7NM1 - chains A and P; structure by X-ray diffraction, 1.40 A resolution.

== Chain A ==
Name: 14-3-3 protein sigma
From: Homo sapiens
UniProtKB: P31947 (1433S_HUMAN); residue numbers follow UniProt; this construct covers 1-248
Chain sequence (253 residues; row label = number of the first residue in the row; numbers below 1 keep their minus sign (Gly-4 is residue -4)):
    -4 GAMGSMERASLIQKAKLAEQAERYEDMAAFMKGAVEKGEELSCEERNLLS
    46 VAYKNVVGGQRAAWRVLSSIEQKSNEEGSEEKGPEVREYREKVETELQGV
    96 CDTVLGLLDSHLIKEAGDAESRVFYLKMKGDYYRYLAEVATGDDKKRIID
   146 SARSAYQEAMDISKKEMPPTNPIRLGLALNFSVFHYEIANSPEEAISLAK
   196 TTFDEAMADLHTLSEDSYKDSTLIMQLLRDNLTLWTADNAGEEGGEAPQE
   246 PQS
Disordered / not traced: -4 to -3, 72-77, 232-248
Glycans and other covalent adducts: 4-(4-pyrrolidin-1-ylpiperidin-1-yl)sulfonylbenzaldehyde (UHN) linked to Lys122
Modified / non-standard residues: Cys38 (S-hydroxycysteine; CSO)
Sequence notes: expression tag (-4 to 0)
Ion coordination: Ca2+ near Glu2 (its only coordinating residue here)
Ligand contacts: UHN (4-(4-pyrrolidin-1-ylpiperidin-1-yl)sulfonylbenzaldehyde): Asn42, Phe119, Pro167, Ile168, Gly171, Leu218, Ile219
What the authors report for this chain:
  - binding site for UHN: Lys122

== Chain P ==
Name: Transcription factor p65
UniProtKB: Q04206 (TF65_HUMAN); residues 39-51 here = UniProt positions 39-51
Chain sequence (13 residues; numbered 39 to 51; the number before each row is that of its first residue):
    39 EGRSAGSIPGRRS
Disordered / not traced: 39-42
Modified / non-standard residues: Ser45 (phosphoserine; SEP)
Sequence notes: conflict Arg49 (Glu in Q04206)
Ligand contacts: UHN (4-(4-pyrrolidin-1-ylpiperidin-1-yl)sulfonylbenzaldehyde): Ile46, Arg50, Ser51

== How chain A and chain P interact ==
Contacting residue pairs (29; chain A residue first):
  Glu14(A) with Arg50(P); Ser51(P), hydrogen bond
  Val46(A) with Gly48(P); Arg49(P); Arg50(P); Ser51(P)
  Lys49(A) with Pro47(P); Gly48(P); Arg49(P)
  Asn50(A) with Arg49(P), hydrogen bond (side chain-backbone)
  Gly53(A) with Arg49(P)
  Arg56(A) with Ser45(P)
  Lys122(A) with Ile46(P)
  Arg129(A) with Ser45(P)
  Tyr130(A) with Ser45(P)
  Gly171(A) with Ile46(P)
  Leu174(A) with Gly44(P); Ser45(P); Ile46(P)
  Asn175(A) with Ser45(P); Ile46(P), hydrogen bond (side chain-backbone)
  Val178(A) with Gly44(P); Ser45(P)
  Glu182(A) with Ala43(P)
  Ile219(A) with Ile46(P), hydrophobic
  Asn226(A) with Ala43(P); Gly44(P), hydrogen bond (side chain-backbone)
  Leu229(A) with Ala43(P)
  Trp230(A) with Ala43(P)
Also at the interface, not in a pair above, chain A (23 interface residues in all): Tyr19, Leu43, Ser45, Gly54, Leu222

== Overview ==
Chain A and chain P form an interface of 23 and 9 residues respectively, with 4 hydrogen bonds. Polar contacts
include Glu14(A)-Ser51(P), Asn50(A)-Arg49(P) and Asn175(A)-Ile46(P). Ligands of chain P: compound UHN.
Covalently linked compound UHN: at Lys122(A). The paper reports a binding site for UHN at Lys122(A).
Here chain A is 14-3-3 protein sigma (Homo sapiens) and chain P is Transcription factor p65. Entry 7NM1
(14-3-3 sigma with RelA/p65 binding site pS45 and covalently bound TCF521-126) was determined by X-ray
diffraction together with 7BI3, 7BIQ, 7BIW, 7BIY, 7BJB, 7BJF and 54 further entries from the same study.
